PDB entry 8GJ1 | electron microscopy, 3.00 A resolution | chains A and B of the 10 polymer chains in the assembly

== Chain A ==
Protein: DNA polymerase III subunit delta
Organism: Escherichia coli K-12
Notes: EC 2.7.7.7
Reference sequence: P28630 (HOLA_ECOLI); residues 1-343 here = UniProt positions 1-343
Chain sequence (343 residues; numbered 1 to 343; the number before each row is that of its first residue):
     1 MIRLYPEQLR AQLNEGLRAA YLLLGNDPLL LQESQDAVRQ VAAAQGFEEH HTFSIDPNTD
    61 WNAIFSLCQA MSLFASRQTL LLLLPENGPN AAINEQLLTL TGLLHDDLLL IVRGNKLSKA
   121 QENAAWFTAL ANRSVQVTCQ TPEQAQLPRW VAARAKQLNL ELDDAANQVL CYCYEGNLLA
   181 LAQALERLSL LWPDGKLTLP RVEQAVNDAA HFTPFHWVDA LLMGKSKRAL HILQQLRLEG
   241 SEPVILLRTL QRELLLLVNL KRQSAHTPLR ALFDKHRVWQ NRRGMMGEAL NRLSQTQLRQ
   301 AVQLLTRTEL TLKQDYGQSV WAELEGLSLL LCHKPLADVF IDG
Reported in the primary citation:
  - binding site for Template: W279
  - binding site for Primer: Y316

== Chain B ==
Protein: DNA polymerase III subunit tau
Organism: Escherichia coli K-12
Notes: EC 2.7.7.7
Reference sequence: P06710 (DPO3X_ECOLI); numbering as in UniProt (aligned over 1-643)
Chain sequence (643 residues; numbered 1 to 643; the number before each row is that of its first residue):
     1 MSYQVLARKW RPQTFADVVG QEHVLTALAN GLSLGRIHHA YLFSGTRGVG KTSIARLLAK
    61 GLNCETGITA TPCGVCDNCR EIEQGRFVDL IEIDAASRTK VEDTRDLLDN VQYAPARGRF
   121 KVYLIDEVHM LSRHSFNALL KTLEEPPEHV KFLLATTDPQ KLPVTILSRC LQFHLKALDV
   181 EQIRHQLEHI LNEEHIAHEP RALQLLARAA EGSLRDALSL TDQAIASGDG QVSTQAVSAM
   241 LGTLDDDQAL SLVEAMVEAN GERVMALINE AAARGIEWEA LLVEMLGLLH RIAMVQLSPA
   301 ALGNDMAAIE LRMRELARTI PPTDIQLYYQ TLLIGRKELP YAPDRRMGVE MTLLRALAFH
   361 PRMPLPEPEV PRQSFAPVAP TAVMTPTQVP PQPQSAPQQA PTVPLPETTS QVLAARQQLQ
   421 RVQGATKAKK SEPAAATRAR PVNNAALERL ASVTDRVQAR PVPSALEKAP AKKEAYRWKA
   481 TTPVMQQKEV VATPKALKKA LEHEKTPELA AKLAAEAIER DPWAAQVSQL SLPKLVEQVA
   541 LNAWKEESDN AVCLHLRSSQ RHLNNRGAQQ KLAEALSMLK GSTVELTIVE DDNPAVRTPL
   601 EWRQAIYEEK LAQARESIIA DNNIQTLRRF FDAELDEESI RPI
Not modelled in the structure: 1, 369-643
Bound ions: Mg2+: T52 (together with ADP); Zn2+: C64, C73, C76, C79
Ligand contacts:
  - ADP (adenosine-5'-diphosphate): A7, R8, W10, R11, P12, V18, V19, T46, R47, G48, V49, G50, K51, T52, S53, L178, Q186, L214, R215, L218
  - tetrafluoroaluminate (ALF): R47, G48, K51, T52, D126, E127, R215
Swiss-Prot annotation at these positions:
  - binding site (ATP): G45 to T52
  - binding site (Zn(2+)): C64, C73, C76, C79
  - mutagenesis: G118 (G118D: In dnaX2016(Ts); present in both isoforms, unable to grow at 42 degrees Celsius), E601 (E601K: In dnaX36(Ts); present only in isoform tau, unable to grow at 42 degrees Celsius)

== Chain A / chain B interface ==
Pairs across the interface - 29 pairs, chain A then chain B:
  Q32(A) - S168(B)  hydrogen bond (side chain-backbone)
  Q32(A) - R169(B)  hydrogen bond
  R113(A) - T165(B)
  L179(A) - S168(B)
  Q183(A) - L167(B)
  Q183(A) - C170(B)  hydrogen bond (side chain-backbone)
  Q183(A) - Q172(B)
  R187(A) - Q172(B)  hydrogen bond (side chain-backbone)
  L190(A) - A27(B)
  L190(A) - N30(B)  hydrogen bond (backbone-side chain)
  L190(A) - G31(B)
  L191(A) - H23(B)
  L191(A) - T26(B)
  L191(A) - A27(B)
  L191(A) - N30(B)  hydrogen bond (backbone-side chain)
  L230(A) - A300(B)
  L230(A) - A301(B)
  A322(A) - H290(B)
  E325(A) - R291(B)  salt bridge
  E325(A) - A301(B)
  G326(A) - M294(B)
  L329(A) - M294(B)  hydrophobic
  L329(A) - S298(B)
  L336(A) - L297(B)
  A337(A) - Q326(B)
  F340(A) - H290(B)
  F340(A) - A293(B)  hydrophobic
  F340(A) - Y329(B)  hydrophobic
  D342(A) - L333(B)
Other interface residues (no listed pair), chain A (31 interface residues in all): P28, T52, E186, S189, P193, Q204, A205, N207, S226, K227, Q234, R237, K334, P335, V339
Other interface residues (no listed pair), chain B (31 interface residues in all): R36, H38, K141, E144, L171, F173, H174, K176, Q330

== Overview ==
Chain A and chain B each contribute 31 residues to their interface; the contacts include 6 hydrogen bonds and
1 salt bridge. Polar contacts include E325(A)-R291(B), Q32(A)-S168(B) and Q32(A)-R169(B). Ligands of chain B:
ADP and tetrafluoroaluminate. The paper reports a binding site for Template at W279(A); a binding site for
Primer at Y316(A).
Here chain A is DNA polymerase III subunit delta and chain B is DNA polymerase III subunit tau, both from
Escherichia coli K-12. Entry 8GJ1 (E. coli clamp loader with open clamp on primed template DNA (form 2)) was
determined by electron microscopy (same publication as 8GIY, 8GIZ, 8GJ0, 8GJ2 and 8GJ3).
